PDB entry 7AKO | X-ray diffraction, 1.80 A resolution | chains A and C

# Chain A
Molecule: Serine/threonine-protein kinase Chk1
From: Homo sapiens
Notes: EC 2.7.11.1
Reference sequence: O14757 (CHK1_HUMAN); residues 2-289 here = UniProt positions 2-289
Amino-acid sequence (300 residues; numbered -2 to 297; the number before each row is that of its first residue; numbers below 1 keep their minus sign (Gly-2 is residue -2)):
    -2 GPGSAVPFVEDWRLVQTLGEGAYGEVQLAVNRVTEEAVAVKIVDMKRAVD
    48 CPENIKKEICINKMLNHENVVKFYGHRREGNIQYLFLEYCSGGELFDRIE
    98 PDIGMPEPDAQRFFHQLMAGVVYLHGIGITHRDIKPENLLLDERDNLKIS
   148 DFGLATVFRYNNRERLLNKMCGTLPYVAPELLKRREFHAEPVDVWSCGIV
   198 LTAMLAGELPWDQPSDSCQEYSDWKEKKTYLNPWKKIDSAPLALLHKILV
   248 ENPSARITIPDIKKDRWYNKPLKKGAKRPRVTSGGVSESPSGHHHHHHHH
Not modelled in the structure: -2 to 1, 272-297
Construct notes: expression tag (-2 to 1, 290-297); engineered mutation Arg10 (Asp in O14757)
Bound ions: Zn2+: Cys57 (shared with Glu938(C), Cys944(C) of chain C)
Ligand contacts: staurosporine (STU): Leu15, Gly16, Val23, Ala36, Lys38, Val68, Leu84, Glu85, Tyr86, Cys87, Gly90, Glu91, Glu134, Asn135, Leu137, Ser147, Asp148
Curated features (UniProtKB/Swiss-Prot):
  - active site: Asp130 (Proton acceptor)
  - binding site (ATP): Leu15 to Val23, Lys38
  - modified residue (Phosphoserine): Ser280, Ser286
  - cross-link: Lys132 (Glycyl lysine isopeptide (Lys-Gly) (interchain with G-Cter in ubiquitin))
  - mutagenesis: Lys38 (K38R: Abolishes kinase activity), Asp130 (D130A: Abolishes kinase activity), Lys132 (K132R: Strong reduction of chromatin-associated CHK1 ubiquitination)
From the paper describing this entry:
  - mutagenesis - R129A/R162E: abolished binding to Claspin (chain C)

# Chain C
Molecule: Claspin
Reference sequence: Q9HAW4 (CLSPN_HUMAN); numbering as in UniProt (aligned over 937-952)
Amino-acid sequence (16 residues; each row starts with the number of its first residue):
   937 MEELLNLCSGKFTSQD
Not modelled in the structure: 937, 948-952
Modified residues: Ser945 (phosphoserine; SEP)
Bound ions: Zn2+: Glu938, Cys944 (shared with Cys57(A) of chain A)
From the paper describing this entry:
  - post-translational modification sites: Ser945

# Interface between chain A and chain C
Pairs across the interface - 18 pairs, chain A then chain C:
  Lys53(A) - Glu938(C)
  Lys54(A) - Ser945(C)
  Cys57(A) - Glu938(C)  hydrogen bond (side chain-backbone)
  Met61(A) - Leu940(C)  hydrophobic
  Arg129(A) - Ser945(C)
  Thr153(A) - Cys944(C)
  Thr153(A) - Ser945(C)
  Val154(A) - Leu940(C)  hydrophobic
  Val154(A) - Leu943(C)
  Val154(A) - Cys944(C)  hydrophobic
  Phe155(A) - Leu943(C)
  Arg156(A) - Leu943(C)
  Tyr157(A) - Leu940(C)
  Tyr157(A) - Leu943(C)  hydrophobic
  Arg160(A) - Leu943(C)
  Arg162(A) - Leu943(C)  hydrogen bond (side chain-backbone)
  Arg162(A) - Ser945(C)
  Arg162(A) - Gly946(C)
Interface residues without a listed pair, chain A (14 interface residues in all): Asn158, Glu161
Interface residues without a listed pair, chain C (7 interface residues in all): Leu941
The authors on this interface:
  - residue pairs: Lys54(A)-Ser945(C), Arg162(A)-Ser945(C)
  - interface residues, chain A: Met61(A), Val154(A), Tyr157(A), Arg162(A)

# Overview
Chain A and chain C form an interface of 14 and 7 residues respectively; the contacts include 2 hydrogen
bonds. Polar contacts include Cys57(A)-Glu938(C) and Arg162(A)-Leu943(C). The paper describes contacts between
Lys54(A) and Ser945(C) and Arg162(A) and Ser945(C). From the paper: R129A/R162E of chain A abolish binding to
Claspin (chain C); interface residues Met61(A), Val154(A) and Tyr157(A) among others.
Chain A is Serine/threonine-protein kinase Chk1 (Homo sapiens) and chain C is Claspin; the structure, Crystal
structure of CHK1 kinase domain in complex with a CLASPIN phosphopeptide, was determined by X-ray diffraction
together with 7AKM from the same study.
